PDB entry 1T5D | X-ray diffraction, 2.21 A resolution | chain X

== Chain X ==
Name: 4-chlorobenzoyl CoA ligase
From: Alcaligenes sp. AL3007
Notes: EC 6.2.1.33
UniProtKB: Q8GN86 (Q8GN86_9BURK); aligned to UniProt positions 1-504 over residues 1-504 (the alignment contains insertions or deletions, so no single offset holds)
Sequence (504 residues; row label = number of the first residue in the row):
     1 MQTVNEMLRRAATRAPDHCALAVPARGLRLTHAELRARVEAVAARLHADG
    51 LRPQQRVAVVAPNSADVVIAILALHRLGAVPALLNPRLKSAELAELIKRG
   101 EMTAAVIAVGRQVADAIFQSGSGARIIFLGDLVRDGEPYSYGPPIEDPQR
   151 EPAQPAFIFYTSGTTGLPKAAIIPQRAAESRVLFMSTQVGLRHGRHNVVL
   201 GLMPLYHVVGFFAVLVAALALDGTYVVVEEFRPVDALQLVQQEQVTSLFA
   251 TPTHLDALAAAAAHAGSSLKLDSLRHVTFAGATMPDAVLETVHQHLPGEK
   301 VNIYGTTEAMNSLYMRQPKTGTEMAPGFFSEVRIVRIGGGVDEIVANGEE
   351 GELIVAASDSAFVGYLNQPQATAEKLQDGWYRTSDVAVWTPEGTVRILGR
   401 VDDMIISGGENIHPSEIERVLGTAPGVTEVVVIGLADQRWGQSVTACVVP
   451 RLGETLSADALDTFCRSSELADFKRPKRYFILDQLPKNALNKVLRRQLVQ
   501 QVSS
Disordered / not traced: 163-164
Metal / ion sites: Ca2+: D472, D483, Q484
Residues lining bound ligands: 4-chloro-benzoic acid (174): F184, H207, V208, V209, A280, I303, Y304, G305, T306, T307, M310, N311
What the authors report for this chain:
  - binding site for 4-chloro-benzoic acid: F184, H207, V208, V209, A280, I303, G305, M310, N311
  - Ca2+ coordination: D472, D483, Q484
  - conformationally variable residues (order/disorder transition): G110 to R111
  - specificity-determining residues: G305

== In short ==
Bound to chain X: 4-chloro-benzoic acid. The Ca2+ site is built by D472, D483 and Q484. The paper reports a
binding site for 4-chloro-benzoic acid at F184, H207 and V208 among others; Ca2+ coordination by D472, D483
and Q484.
Chain X is 4-chlorobenzoyl CoA ligase (Alcaligenes sp. AL3007); the structure, 4-Chlorobenzoyl-CoA
Ligase/Synthetase bound to 4-chlorobenzoate, was determined by X-ray diffraction together with 1T5H from the
same study.
